PDB entry 2DG0 | X-ray diffraction, 2.40 A resolution | chain A

# Chain A
Name: DrP35
Source organism: Staphylococcus aureus
Notes: EC 3.1.1.25
UniProt: Q9S0S3 (DRP35_STAAU); residues 3-325 here correspond to UniProt positions 2-324 (UniProt number = residue number - 1)
Chain sequence (333 residues; each row starts with the number of its first residue):
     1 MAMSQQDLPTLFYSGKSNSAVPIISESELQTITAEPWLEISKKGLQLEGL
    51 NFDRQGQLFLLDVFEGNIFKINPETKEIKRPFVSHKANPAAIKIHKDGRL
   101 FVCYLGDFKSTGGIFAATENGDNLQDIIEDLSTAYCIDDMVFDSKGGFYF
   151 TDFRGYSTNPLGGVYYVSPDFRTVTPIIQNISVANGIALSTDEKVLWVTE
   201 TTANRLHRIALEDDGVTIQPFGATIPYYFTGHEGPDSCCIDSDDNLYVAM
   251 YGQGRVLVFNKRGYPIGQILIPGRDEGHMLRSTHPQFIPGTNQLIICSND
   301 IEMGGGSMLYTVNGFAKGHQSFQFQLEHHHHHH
Not modelled in the structure: 1-4, 327-333
Differences from the reference sequence: cloning artifact (1-2); modified residue (3, 140, 250, 279, 303, 308); expression tag (326-333)
Modified residues: Mse1, Mse3 (selenomethionine); Mse140, Mse250, Mse279, Mse303, Mse308 (selenomethionine; parent Met)

# Overview
Chain A is DrP35 (Staphylococcus aureus); the structure, Crystal structure of Drp35, a 35kDa drug responsive
protein from Staphylococcus aureus, was determined by X-ray diffraction, deposited together with 2DG1 and
2DSO.
